Entry 7LZH (electron microscopy, 3.57 A resolution); this record covers chains A and D of the 4 polymer chains in the assembly.

[Chain A (and D)]
Protein: Glutamate receptor 3.4
Organism: Arabidopsis thaliana
Notes: chain D of this document is another copy of the same molecule, construct and numbering; everything in this record applies to it too
Reference sequence: Q8GXJ4 (GLR34_ARATH); numbering as in UniProt (aligned over 1-959)
Sequence (959 residues; row label = number of the first residue in the row):
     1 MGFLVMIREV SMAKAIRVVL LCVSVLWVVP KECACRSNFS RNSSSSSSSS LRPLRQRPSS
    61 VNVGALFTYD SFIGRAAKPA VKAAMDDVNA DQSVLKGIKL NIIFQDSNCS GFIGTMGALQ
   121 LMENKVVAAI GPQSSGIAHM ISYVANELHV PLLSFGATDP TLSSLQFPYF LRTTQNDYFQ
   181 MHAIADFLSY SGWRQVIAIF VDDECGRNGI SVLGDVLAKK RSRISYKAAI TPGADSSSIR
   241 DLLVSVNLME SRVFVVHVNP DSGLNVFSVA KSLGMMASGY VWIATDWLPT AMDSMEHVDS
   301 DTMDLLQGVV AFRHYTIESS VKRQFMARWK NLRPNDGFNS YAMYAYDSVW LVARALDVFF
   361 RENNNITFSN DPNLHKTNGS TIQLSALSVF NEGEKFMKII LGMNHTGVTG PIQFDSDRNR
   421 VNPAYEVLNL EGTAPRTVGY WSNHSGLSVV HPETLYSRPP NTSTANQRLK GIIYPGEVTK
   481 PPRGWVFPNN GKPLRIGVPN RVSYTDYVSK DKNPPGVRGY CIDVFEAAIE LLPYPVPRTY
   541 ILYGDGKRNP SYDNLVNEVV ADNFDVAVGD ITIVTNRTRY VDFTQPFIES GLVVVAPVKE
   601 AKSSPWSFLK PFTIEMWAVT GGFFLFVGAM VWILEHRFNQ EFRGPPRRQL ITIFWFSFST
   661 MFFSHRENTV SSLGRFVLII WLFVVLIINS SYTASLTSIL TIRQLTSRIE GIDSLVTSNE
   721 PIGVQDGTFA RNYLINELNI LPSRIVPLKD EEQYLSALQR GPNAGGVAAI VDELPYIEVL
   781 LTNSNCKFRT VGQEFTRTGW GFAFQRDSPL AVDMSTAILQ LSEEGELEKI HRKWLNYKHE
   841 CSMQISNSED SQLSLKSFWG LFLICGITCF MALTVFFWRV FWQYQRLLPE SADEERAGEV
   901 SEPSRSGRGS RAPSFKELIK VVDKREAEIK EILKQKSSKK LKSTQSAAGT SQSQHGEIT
Not modelled in the structure: 1-55, 372-381, 636-648, 662-671, 887-959 (chain D: 1-55, 372-381, 636-648, 662-671, 843-852, 887-959)
Swiss-Prot annotation at these positions:
  - glycosylation (N-linked (GlcNAc...) asparagine): N38, N42, N108, N365, N378, N404, N443, N461, N576
Disulfides: C786-C841
Glycans and other covalent adducts: N-acetylglucosamine (NAG) linked to N108, N404, N443, N576
Ligand contacts:
  - glutamic acid (GLU): R501, N549, Y552, D570, I571, T572, R577, Q725, D726, G727, T728, F729, E773, Y776, W800
  - glutathione (GSH): T68, S71, I73, C109, Q133, S134, S135, G156, A157, T158, D177, C205, H257, V258, N259, P260, D261, D286, W287, Y341
What the authors report for this chain:
  - self-association interface (contacts with another copy of this molecule); pairs are residue here / residue on that copy: T717-N719 (hydrogen bond), T613, E615, L686, N689, S690, T693, T697, S698, L700, K856, S857
  - post-translational modification sites: C205
  - binding site for glutathione: Q133, C205, N259
  - mutagenesis - C205A: decreased signaling in response to glutathione
  - binding site for glutamic acid: R577

[Interface between chain A and chain D]
Residue-residue contacts - 44 pairs, chain A then chain D:
  K610(A) - L853(D)
  K610(A) - L855(D)
  P611(A) - K856(D)
  F612(A) - L855(D)
  F612(A) - K856(D)
  T613(A) - L855(D)
  T613(A) - K856(D)  hydrogen bond (side chain-backbone)
  E615(A) - K856(D)
  E615(A) - S857(D)  hydrogen bond
  M616(A) - S857(D)
  M616(A) - F858(D)  hydrophobic
  M616(A) - F862(D)  hydrophobic
  V619(A) - F862(D)  hydrophobic
  M630(A) - A872(D)  hydrophobic
  M630(A) - L873(D)  hydrophobic
  I633(A) - F876(D)
  L673(A) - V875(D)  hydrophobic
  R675(A) - S657(D)
  F676(A) - T868(D)
  F676(A) - M871(D)  hydrophobic
  I680(A) - T868(D)
  V684(A) - L861(D)  hydrophobic
  V684(A) - C865(D)  hydrophobic
  I687(A) - F608(D)  hydrophobic
  I687(A) - L861(D)  hydrophobic
  S690(A) - N689(D)  hydrogen bond
  S690(A) - Y692(D)
  S690(A) - T693(D)  hydrogen bond
  S690(A) - L696(D)
  S691(A) - L696(D)
  T693(A) - T693(D)
  A694(A) - L696(D)  hydrophobic
  A694(A) - T697(D)
  A694(A) - L700(D)
  S695(A) - K856(D)
  T697(A) - T697(D)
  S698(A) - L700(D)  hydrogen bond (side chain-backbone)
  S698(A) - T701(D)
  S698(A) - Q704(D)
  I702(A) - T701(D)
  I702(A) - Q704(D)
  I702(A) - L705(D)  hydrophobic
  A764(A) - K838(D)
  G765(A) - K838(D)
Other interface residues (no listed pair), chain A (35 interface residues in all): T620, F623, F626, V627, S672, F683, L686, I699, T701, R703
Other interface residues (no listed pair), chain D (34 interface residues in all): F624, I653, F656, E840, S854, I864, C869, F870

[In short]
The interface between chain A and chain D involves 35 residues on one side and 34 on the other; the contacts
include 5 hydrogen bonds. Among the polar pairs are T613(A)-K856(D), E615(A)-S857(D) and S690(A)-N689(D). The
paper reports a binding site for glutathione at Q133(A), C205(A) and N259(A); C205A of chain A reduces
signaling in response to glutathione.
Both chains are Glutamate receptor 3.4 (Arabidopsis thaliana). Entry 7LZH (Structure of the glutamate
receptor-like channel AtGLR3.4) was determined by electron microscopy together with 7LZ0, 7LZ1, 7LZ2 and 7LZI
from the same study.
